PDB entry 5D1S | X-ray diffraction, 2.10 A resolution | chain A

== Chain A ==
Name: Lethal factor
Source organism: Bacillus anthracis
Notes: EC 3.4.24.83
UniProtKB: P15917 (LEF_BACAN); residues 265-776 here correspond to UniProt positions 298-809 (UniProt number = residue number + 33)
Sequence (519 residues; row label = number of the first residue in the row):
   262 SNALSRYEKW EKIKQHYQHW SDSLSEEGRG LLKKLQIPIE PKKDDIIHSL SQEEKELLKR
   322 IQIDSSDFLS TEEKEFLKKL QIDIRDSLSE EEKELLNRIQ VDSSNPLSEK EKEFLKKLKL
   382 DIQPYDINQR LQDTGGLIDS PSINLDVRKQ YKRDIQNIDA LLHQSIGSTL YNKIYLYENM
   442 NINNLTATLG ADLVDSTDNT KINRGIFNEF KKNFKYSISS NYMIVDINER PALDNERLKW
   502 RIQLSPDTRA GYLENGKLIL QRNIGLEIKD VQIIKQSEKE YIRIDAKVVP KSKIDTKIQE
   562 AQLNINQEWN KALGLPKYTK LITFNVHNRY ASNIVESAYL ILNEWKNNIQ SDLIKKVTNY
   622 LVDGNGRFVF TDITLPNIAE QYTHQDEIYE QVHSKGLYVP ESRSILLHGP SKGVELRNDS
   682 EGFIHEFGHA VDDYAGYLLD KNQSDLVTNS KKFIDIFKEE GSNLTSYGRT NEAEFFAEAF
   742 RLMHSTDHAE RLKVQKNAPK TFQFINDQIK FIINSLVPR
Disordered / not traced: 262-264, 361-365, 777-780
Sequence notes: expression tag (262-264, 777-780); engineered mutation Ser266 (Ala299 in P15917)
Ion coordination: Zn2+: His686, His690, Glu735 (together with 56Q)
Small-molecule neighbours: 56Q (N~2~-[(4-fluoro-3-methylphenyl)sulfonyl]-N-hydroxy-N~2~-methyl-D-alaninamide): Asp328, Ser655, Lys656, Gly657, Leu658, Tyr659, Gly674, Val675, Leu677, Glu682, Gly683, His686, Glu687, His690, Tyr728, Glu735, Glu739, Arg742
UniProt features mapped onto this chain:
  - active site: Glu687 (Proton acceptor)
  - binding site (Zn(2+)): His686, His690, Tyr728, Glu735

== Summary ==
Ligands of chain A: compound 56Q. His686, His690 and Glu735 form the Zn2+ site. From UniProt: active-site
residue Glu687 and 4 Zn2+-binding residues.
Chain A is Lethal factor (Bacillus anthracis); the structure, Anthrax toxin lethal factor with hydroxamic acid
inhibitor, was determined by X-ray diffraction together with 5D1T, 5D1U and 4WF6 from the same study.
